Entry 4A73 (X-ray diffraction, 3.00 A resolution); this record covers chains A and D of the 4 polymer chains in the assembly.

Chain A (and D):
Name: L-lactate dehydrogenase
Source organism: Thermus thermophilus
Notes: EC 1.1.1.27; chain D of this document is another copy of the same molecule, construct and numbering; everything in this record applies to it too
Reference sequence: Q5SJA1 (LDH_THET8); the construct has insertions or renumbered stretches relative to UniProt, so the offset changes along the chain: 22-80 = UniProt 1-59; 83-103 = UniProt 60-80; 105-131 = UniProt 81-107; 133-208 = UniProt 110-185; 3 more segments
Chain sequence (310 residues; row label = number of the first residue in the row; note: 8 numbers in that range are skipped by the numbering (no residue carries them; nothing is unmodelled there); a row labelled like 132A-132B holds insertion residues (132A, then the next letters in order)):
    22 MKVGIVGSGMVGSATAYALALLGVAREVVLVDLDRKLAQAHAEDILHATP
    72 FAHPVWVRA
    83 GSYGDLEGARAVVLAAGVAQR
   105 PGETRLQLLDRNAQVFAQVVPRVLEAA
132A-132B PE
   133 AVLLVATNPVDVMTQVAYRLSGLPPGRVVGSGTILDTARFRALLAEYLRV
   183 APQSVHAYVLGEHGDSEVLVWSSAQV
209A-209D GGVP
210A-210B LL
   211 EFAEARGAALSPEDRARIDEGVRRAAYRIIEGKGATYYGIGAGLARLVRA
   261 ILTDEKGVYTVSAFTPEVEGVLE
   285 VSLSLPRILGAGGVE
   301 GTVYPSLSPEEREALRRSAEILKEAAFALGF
Differences from the reference sequence: engineered mutation Ala218 (Arg199 in Q5SJA1)

Chain A / chain D interface:
Pairs across the interface (48):
  Arg181(A) - Lys266(D)
  Val182(A) - Lys266(D)
  Val182(A) - Ile292(D)  hydrophobic
  Ala183(A) - Glu265(D)
  Ala183(A) - Lys266(D)  hydrogen bond (backbone-backbone)
  Ala183(A) - Gly267(D)
  Ser186(A) - Gly267(D)
  Ser186(A) - Val268(D)  hydrogen bond (side chain-backbone)
  His188(A) - His188(D)  hydrogen bond
  Tyr190(A) - His188(D)
  Tyr190(A) - Gly209A(D)  hydrogen bond (side chain-backbone)
  Tyr190(A) - Gly209B(D)
  Ser205(A) - Gln207(D)  hydrogen bond (backbone-side chain)
  Ser205(A) - Gly209B(D)
  Gln207(A) - Ser205(D)  hydrogen bond (side chain-backbone)
  Gln207(A) - Gln207(D)
  Val208(A) - Val303(D)
  Gly209A(A) - Tyr190(D)
  Gly209A(A) - Pro290(D)
  Gly209A(A) - Val303(D)
  Gly209B(A) - Tyr190(D)
  Gly209B(A) - Pro305(D)
  Gly209B(A) - Ser306(D)  hydrogen bond (backbone-backbone)
  Val209C(A) - Val303(D)  hydrophobic
  Val209C(A) - Tyr304(D)
  Val209C(A) - Pro305(D)  hydrophobic
  Phe212(A) - Val303(D)  hydrophobic
  Arg216(A) - Glu299(D)  salt bridge
  Glu265(A) - Ala183(D)
  Lys266(A) - Arg181(D)
  Lys266(A) - Val182(D)
  Lys266(A) - Ala183(D)  hydrogen bond (backbone-backbone)
  Gly267(A) - Ala183(D)
  Gly267(A) - Ser186(D)
  Val268(A) - Ser186(D)  hydrogen bond (backbone-side chain)
  Pro290(A) - Gly209A(D)
  Ile292(A) - Val182(D)  hydrophobic
  Ile292(A) - Phe212(D)  hydrophobic
  Glu299(A) - Arg216(D)  hydrogen bond (backbone-side chain)
  Gly301(A) - Arg216(D)
  Thr302(A) - Arg216(D)  hydrogen bond (backbone-side chain)
  Val303(A) - Val208(D)
  Val303(A) - Gly209A(D)
  Val303(A) - Val209C(D)  hydrophobic
  Val303(A) - Phe212(D)  hydrophobic
  Pro305(A) - Gly209A(D)
  Pro305(A) - Gly209B(D)
  Ser306(A) - Gly209B(D)  hydrogen bond (backbone-backbone)
Other interface residues (no listed pair), chain A (27 interface residues in all): Tyr304
Other interface residues (no listed pair), chain D (26 interface residues in all): Gly301

Overview:
27 residues of chain A face 26 of chain D across their interface, with 12 hydrogen bonds and 1 salt bridge.
Polar pairs include Arg216(A)-Glu299(D), Ser186(A)-Val268(D) and His188(A)-His188(D).
Both chains are L-lactate dehydrogenase (Thermus thermophilus). Entry 4A73 (Single point mutant of thermus
thermophilus lactate dehydrogenase) was determined by X-ray diffraction together with 3ZZN from the same
study.
